PDB entry 9CU2 | electron microscopy, 2.27 A resolution | chains I and N of the 14 polymer chains in the assembly

[Chain I]
Protein: Nitrogenase molybdenum-iron protein beta chain
Source organism: Azotobacter vinelandii
Notes: EC 1.18.6.1
UniProt: P07329 (NIFK_AZOVI); numbering as in UniProt (aligned over 1-523)
Sequence (523 residues; row label = number of the first residue in the row):
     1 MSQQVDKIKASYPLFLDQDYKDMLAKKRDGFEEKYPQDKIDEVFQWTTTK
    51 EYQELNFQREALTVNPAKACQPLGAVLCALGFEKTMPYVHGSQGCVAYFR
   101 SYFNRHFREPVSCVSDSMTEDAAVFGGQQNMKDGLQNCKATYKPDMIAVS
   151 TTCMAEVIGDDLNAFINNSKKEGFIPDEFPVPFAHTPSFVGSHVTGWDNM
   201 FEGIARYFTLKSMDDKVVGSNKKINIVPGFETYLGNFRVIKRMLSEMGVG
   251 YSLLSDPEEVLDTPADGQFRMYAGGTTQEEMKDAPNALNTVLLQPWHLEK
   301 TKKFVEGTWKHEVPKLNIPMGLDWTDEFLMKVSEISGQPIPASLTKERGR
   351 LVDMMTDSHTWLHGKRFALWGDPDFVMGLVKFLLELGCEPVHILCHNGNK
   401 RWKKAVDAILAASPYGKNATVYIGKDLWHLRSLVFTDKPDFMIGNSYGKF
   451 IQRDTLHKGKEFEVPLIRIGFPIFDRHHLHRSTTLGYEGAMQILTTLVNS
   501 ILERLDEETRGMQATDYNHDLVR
Disordered / not traced: 1
Ion coordination: fe(8)-S(7) cluster Fe: Cys-70, Cys-95, Cys-153 (shared with 3 residues of chain H); Fe ion site 1: Arg-108, Glu-109 (shared with 2 residues of chain K); Fe ion site 2: Asp-353, Asp-357 (shared with 2 residues of chain K)
Residues lining bound ligands: fe(8)-S(7) cluster (CLF): Cys-70, Pro-72, Ser-92, Gly-94, Cys-95, Tyr-98, Phe-99, Thr-152, Cys-153, Ser-188
Curated features (UniProtKB/Swiss-Prot):
  - binding site ([8Fe-7S] cluster): Cys-70, Cys-95, Cys-153, Ser-188

[Chain N]
Protein: Protein FeSII
Source organism: Azotobacter vinelandii
UniProt: Q44501 (FESII_AZOVI); residues 1-122 here = UniProt positions 1-122
Sequence (122 residues; numbered 1 to 122; the number before each row is that of its first residue):
     1 MATIYFSSPLMPHNKKVQAVAGKRSTKKGVAQENGVKIPFECQDGNCGSC
    51 LVKITHLDGERIKGMLLTDKERNVLKSVGKLPKSEEERAAVRDLPPTYRL
   101 ACQTIVTDEDLLVEFTGEPGGA
Disordered / not traced: 1
Sequence notes: conflict Lys-27 (Leu in Q44501), Lys-28 (Leu in Q44501)
Ion coordination: 2Fe-2S cluster Fe: Cys-42, Cys-47, Cys-50, Cys-102
Residues lining bound ligands:
  - 2Fe-2S cluster (FES): Phe-40, Glu-41, Cys-42, Gly-45, Asn-46, Cys-47, Ser-49, Cys-50, Cys-102, Gln-103
  - 4Fe-4S cluster (SF4): Pro-119, Gly-121, Ala-122

[Chain I / chain N interface]
Pairs across the interface (11; chain I residue first):
  Glu-120(I) / Ile-105(N)
  Asp-121(I) / Thr-68(N)
  Ala-123(I) / Arg-24(N)
  Val-124(I) / Cys-102(N)
  Phe-125(I) / Gln-43(N)
  Phe-125(I) / Asp-44(N)
  Phe-125(I) / Gly-45(N)
  Phe-125(I) / Lys-70(N)
  Phe-125(I) / Gln-103(N)
  Val-157(I) / Arg-24(N)
  Ile-158(I) / Arg-24(N)
Also at the interface, not in a pair above, chain I (8 interface residues in all): Thr-119
Also at the interface, not in a pair above, chain N (11 interface residues in all): Thr-26, Leu-66

[In short]
Chain I and chain N form an interface of 8 and 11 residues respectively. Ligands of chain I: fe(8)-S(7)
cluster. Ligands of chain N: 4Fe-4S cluster and 2Fe-2S cluster. UniProt lists 4 [8Fe-7S] cluster-binding
residues on chain I.
Chain I is Nitrogenase molybdenum-iron protein beta chain and chain N is Protein FeSII, both from Azotobacter
vinelandii; the structure, Azotobacter vinelandii filamentous 2:2:1 MoFeP:FeP:FeSII-Complex (C2 symmetry), was
determined by electron microscopy together with 9CTZ, 9CU0 and 9CU1 from the same study.
